Entry 6U3K (X-ray diffraction, 1.80 A resolution); this record covers chain A.

Chain A:
Name: Cytochrome P450
From: Rhodopseudomonas palustris (strain HaA2)
Notes: EC 1.14.-.-
UniProt: Q2IU02 (Q2IU02_RHOP2); residues 0-409 here correspond to UniProt positions 1-410 (UniProt number = residue number + 1)
Sequence (410 residues; row label = number of the first residue in the row; numbering starts at 0):
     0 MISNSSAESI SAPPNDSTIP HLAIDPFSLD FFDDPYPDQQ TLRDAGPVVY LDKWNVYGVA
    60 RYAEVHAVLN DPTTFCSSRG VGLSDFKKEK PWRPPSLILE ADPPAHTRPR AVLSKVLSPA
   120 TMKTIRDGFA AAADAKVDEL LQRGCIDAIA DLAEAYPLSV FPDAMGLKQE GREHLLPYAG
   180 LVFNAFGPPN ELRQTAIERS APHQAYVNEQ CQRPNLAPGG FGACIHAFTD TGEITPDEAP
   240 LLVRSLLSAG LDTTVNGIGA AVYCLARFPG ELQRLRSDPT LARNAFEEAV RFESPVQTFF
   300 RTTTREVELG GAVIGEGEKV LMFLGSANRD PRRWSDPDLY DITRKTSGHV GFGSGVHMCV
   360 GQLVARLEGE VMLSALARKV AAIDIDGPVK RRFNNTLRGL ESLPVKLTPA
Unresolved in the structure: 0-16
Ion coordination: heme Fe near C358 (its only coordinating residue here)
Ligand contacts:
  - heme (HEM): L68, V80, I97, L98, H105, R109, L112, L116, F160, S244, L245, A248, G249, T252, T253, G256, F285, V289, P294, V295, F298, R300, L323, V349, G350, F351, G352, V355, H356, C358, V359, G360, V363, A364
  - 4-(pyridin-2-yl)benzoic acid (PQS): R92, S95, I97, L98, V181, F182, F185, R243, S244, S247, A248, V295, F298
What the authors report for this chain:
  - conformationally variable residues (side-chain flip): F298
  - binding site for 4-(pyridin-2-yl)benzoic acid: R243

In short:
Bound to chain A: heme and 4-(pyridin-2-yl)benzoic acid. The paper reports a binding site for
4-(pyridin-2-yl)benzoic acid at R243; conformational variability at F298.
Chain A is Cytochrome P450 (Rhodopseudomonas palustris (strain HaA2)); the structure, The crystal structure of
4-(pyridin-2-yl)benzoate-bound CYP199A4, was determined by X-ray diffraction together with 6U30 from the same
study.
